4Z5D - chains A and C of the 4 polymer chains in the assembly; structure by X-ray diffraction, 2.15 A resolution.

Chain A:
Molecule: Antitoxin HipB
Organism: Escherichia coli
Reference sequence: P23873 (HIPB_ECOLI); residues 4-74 here = UniProt positions 4-74
Sequence (71 residues; numbered 4 to 74; the number before each row is that of its first residue):
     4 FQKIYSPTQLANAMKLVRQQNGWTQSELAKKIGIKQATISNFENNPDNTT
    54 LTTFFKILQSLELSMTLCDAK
UniProt features mapped onto this chain:
  - DNA-binding region: Arg21 to Asn47 (H-T-H motif)

Chain C:
Molecule: 21-nt DNA strand
Sequence (21 nucleotides; numbered 1 to 21; the number before each row is that of its first residue):
     1 TTTATCCGCGATCGCGGATAA

How chain A and chain C interact:
Pairs across the interface (14):
  Ile37(A) with DC15(C), phosphate contact
  Lys38(A) with DC15(C), hydrogen bond to the phosphate; DG16(C), hydrogen bond to the base; DG17(C), hydrogen bond to the base
  Thr41(A) with DG14(C), sugar contact; DC15(C), hydrogen bond to the phosphate
  Asn44(A) with DC13(C), hydrogen bond to the phosphate; DG14(C), phosphate contact
  Asn51(A) with DT12(C), phosphate contact; DC13(C), sugar contact
  Thr52(A) with DG14(C), phosphate contact
  Thr53(A) with DC13(C), phosphate contact; DG14(C), hydrogen bond to the phosphate
  Thr56(A) with DG14(C), hydrogen bond to the phosphate
Also at the interface, not in a pair above, chain A (10 interface residues in all): Gly36, Asn48

In short:
The interface between chain A and chain C involves 10 residues on one side and 6 on the other, with 7 hydrogen
bonds. Polar pairs include Lys38(A)-DG16(C), Lys38(A)-DG17(C) and Lys38(A)-DC15(C). UniProt lists 2
mutagenesis sites on chain A.
Here chain A is Antitoxin HipB (Escherichia coli) and chain C is a 21-nt DNA strand. Entry 4Z5D (HipB-O4 21mer
complex) was determined by X-ray diffraction.
